1RU1 - chain A; structure by X-ray diffraction, 1.40 A resolution.

# Chain A
Name: 2-amino-4-hydroxy-6-hydroxymethyldihydropteridine pyrophosphokinase
From: Escherichia coli
Notes: EC 2.7.6.3
UniProtKB: P26281 (HPPK_ECOLI); aligned to UniProt positions 1-158 over residues 1-158
Chain sequence (152 residues; numbered 1 to 158; 6 numbers in that range are skipped by the numbering (no residue carries them; nothing is unmodelled there); the number before each row is that of its first residue):
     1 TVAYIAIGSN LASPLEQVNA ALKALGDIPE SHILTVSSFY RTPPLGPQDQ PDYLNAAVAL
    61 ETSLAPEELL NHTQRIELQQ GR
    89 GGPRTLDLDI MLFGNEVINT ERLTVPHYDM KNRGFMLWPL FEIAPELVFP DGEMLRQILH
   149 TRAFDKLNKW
Not modelled in the structure: 45-50, 89-91
Differences from the reference sequence: engineered mutation Gly89 (Val83 in P26281)
Bound ions: Mg2+ site 1: Asp95, Asp97 (together with AMP-CPP)
Ligand contacts:
  - AMP-CPP (APC; diphosphomethylphosphonic acid adenosyl ester): Leu70, Gln74, Glu77, Asp95, Leu96, Asp97, Ile98, Arg110, Leu111, Thr112, Val113, His115, Tyr116, Arg121
  - PH2 (2-amino-6-hydroxymethyl-7,8-dihydro-3H-pteridin-4-one): Gly8, Thr42, Pro43, Pro44, Tyr53, Asn55, Asp95, Asp97, Arg121, Phe123

# In short
Ligands of chain A: AMP-CPP and compound PH2. Asp95 and Asp97 coordinate Mg2+ site 1.
Chain A is 2-amino-4-hydroxy-6-hydroxymethyldihydropteridine pyrophosphokinase (Escherichia coli); the
structure, Crystal structure of a ternary complex of E. coli hppk(v83g/DEL84-89) with mgampcpp and
6-hydroxymethyl-7,8-dihydropterin at 1.40 ..., was determined by X-ray diffraction together with 1RTZ and 1RU2
from the same study.
